6O85 - chains E and I of the 13 polymer chains in the assembly; structure by electron microscopy, 3.03 A resolution.

# Chain E
Molecule: Translation initiation factor eIF-2B subunit delta
Source organism: Homo sapiens
UniProt: Q9UI10 (EI2BD_HUMAN); numbering as in UniProt (aligned over 1-523)
Amino-acid sequence (523 residues; each row starts with the number of its first residue):
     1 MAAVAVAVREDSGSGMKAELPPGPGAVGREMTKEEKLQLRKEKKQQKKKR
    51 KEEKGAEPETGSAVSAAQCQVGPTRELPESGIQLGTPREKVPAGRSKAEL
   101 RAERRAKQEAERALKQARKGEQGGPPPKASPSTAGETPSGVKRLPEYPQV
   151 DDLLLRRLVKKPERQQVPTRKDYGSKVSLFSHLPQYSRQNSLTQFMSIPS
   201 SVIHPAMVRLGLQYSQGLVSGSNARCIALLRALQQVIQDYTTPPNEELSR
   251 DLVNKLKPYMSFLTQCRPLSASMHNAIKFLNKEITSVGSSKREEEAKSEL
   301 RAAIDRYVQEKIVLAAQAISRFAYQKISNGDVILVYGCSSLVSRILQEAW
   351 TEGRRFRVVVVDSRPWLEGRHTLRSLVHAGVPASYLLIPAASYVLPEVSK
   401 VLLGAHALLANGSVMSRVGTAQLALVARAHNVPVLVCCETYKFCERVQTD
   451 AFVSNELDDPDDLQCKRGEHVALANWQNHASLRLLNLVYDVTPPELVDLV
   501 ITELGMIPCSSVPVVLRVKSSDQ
Disordered / not traced: 1-165, 523
Ligand contacts: C7B (2-(4-chloranylphenoxy)-N-[4-[2-(4-chloranylphenoxy)ethanoylamino]cyclohexyl]ethanamide): Val177, Ser178, Leu179, Phe180, Phe452, Leu485
Swiss-Prot annotation at these positions:
  - region: Arg170 to Leu179 (May bind the chemical integrated stress response (ISR) inhibitor ISRIB)
  - modified residue: Ala2 (N-acetylalanine), Ser12 (Phosphoserine), Thr86 (Phosphothreonine), Ser130 (Phosphoserine)
  - natural variant: Arg209 (R209Q: In VWM4), Ala228 (A228V: In VWM4), Leu269 (L269R: In VWM4), Arg357 (R357Q: In VWM4), Arg374 (R374C: In VWM4), Cys465 (C465R: In VWM4), Tyr489 (Y489H: In VWM4)
Reported in the primary citation:
  - mutagenesis - R250A (kobs=0.013min-1), R250E (kobs=0.023min-1): unchanged catalytic activity on dissociated tetramers
  - mutagenesis - R250A (kobs=0.012min-1), R250E (kobs=0.017min-1): decreased catalytic activity on ISRIB-stabilized eIF2B octamer

# Chain I
Molecule: Translation initiation factor eIF-2B subunit gamma
Source organism: Homo sapiens
UniProt: Q9NR50 (EI2BG_HUMAN); residue numbers follow UniProt; this construct covers 1-452
Amino-acid sequence (452 residues; row label = number of the first residue in the row):
     1 MEFQAVVMAVGGGSRMTDLTSSIPKPLLPVGNKPLIWYPLNLLERVGFEE
    51 VIVVTTRDVQKALCAEFKMKMKPDIVCIPDDADMGTADSLRYIYPKLKTD
   101 VLVLSCDLITDVALHEVVDLFRAYDASLAMLMRKGQDSIEPVPGQKGKKK
   151 AVEQRDFIGVDSTGKRLLFMANEADLDEELVIKGSILQKHPRIRFHTGLV
   201 DAHLYCLKKYIVDFLMENGSITSIRSELIPYLVRKQFSSASSQQGQEEKE
   251 EDLKKKELKSLDIYSFIKEANTLNLAPYDACWNACRGDRWEDLSRSQVRC
   301 YVHIMKEGLCSRVSTLGLYMEANRQVPKLLSALCPEEPPVHSSAQIVSKH
   351 LVGVDSLIGPETQIGEKSSIKRSVIGSSCLIKDRVTITNCLLMNSVTVEE
   401 GSNIQGSVICNNAVIEKGADIKDCLIGSGQRIEAKAKRVNEVIVGNDQLM
   451 EI
Disordered / not traced: 12-27, 135-154, 239-257, 296-452
Swiss-Prot annotation at these positions:
  - modified residue: Met1 (N-acetylmethionine), Ser260 (Phosphoserine)
  - natural variant: Leu27 (L27Q: In VWM3), Gly47 (G47E: In VWM3), Ala87 (A87V: In VWM3), Arg225 (R225Q: In VWM3), Ile346 (I346T: In VWM3)

# Chain E / chain I interface
Pairs across the interface - 21 pairs, chain E then chain I:
  Thr193(E) with His115(I); Asp119(I), hydrogen bond
  Gln194(E) with His115(I)
  Ile198(E) with Glu2(I); Phe3(I); Phe48(I), hydrophobic; Val118(I), hydrophobic; Arg122(I)
  Pro199(E) with Met1(I), hydrophobic; Phe48(I)
  Ser200(E) with Glu2(I); Arg122(I)
  Pro205(E) with Glu2(I)
  Arg209(E) with Arg122(I)
  Leu212(E) with Asp119(I); Arg122(I)
  Gln213(E) with Ala123(I)
  Gln216(E) with Ala123(I); Tyr124(I)
  Leu218(E) with Ala123(I); Tyr124(I), hydrophobic
Also at the interface, not in a pair above, chain E (14 interface residues in all): Met196, Ser197, Val208
Also at the interface, not in a pair above, chain I (16 interface residues in all): Val46, Gly47, Leu102, Leu114, Phe121, Asp125

# Overview
14 residues of chain E and 16 residues of chain I are in contact; the contacts include 1 hydrogen bond. The
hydrogen-bonded pair is Thr193(E)-Asp119(I). The paper reports that R250A and R250E of chain E reduce
catalytic activity on ISRIB-stabilized eIF2B octamer; R250A and R250E of chain E leave catalytic activity on
dissociated tetramers unchanged.
Chain E is Translation initiation factor eIF-2B subunit delta and chain I is Translation initiation factor
eIF-2B subunit gamma, both from Homo sapiens; the structure, Electron cryo-microscopy of the eukaryotic
translation initiation factor 2B bound to eukaryotic translation initiation factor 2 ..., was determined by
electron microscopy (same publication as 6O81 and 6O9Z).
